8UBT - chains B and C of the 4 polymer chains in the assembly; structure by electron microscopy, 3.10 A resolution.

# Chain B
Molecule: S-phase kinase-associated protein 1
From: Homo sapiens
Notes: fragment: BTB domain
UniProt: P63208 (SKP1_HUMAN); residue numbers follow UniProt; this construct covers 1-163
Amino-acid sequence (163 residues; row label = number of the first residue in the row):
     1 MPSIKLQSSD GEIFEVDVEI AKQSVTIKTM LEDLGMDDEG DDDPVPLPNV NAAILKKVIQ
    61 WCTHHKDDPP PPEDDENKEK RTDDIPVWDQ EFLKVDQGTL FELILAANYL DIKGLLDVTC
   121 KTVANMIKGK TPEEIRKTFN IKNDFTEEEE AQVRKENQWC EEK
Disordered / not traced: 1, 36-39, 72-80, 161-163
Swiss-Prot annotation at these positions:
  - modified residue: Thr131 (Phosphothreonine)
  - cross-link: Lys142 (Glycyl lysine isopeptide (Lys-Gly) (interchain with G-Cter in SUMO1))

# Chain C
Molecule: F-box/LRR-repeat protein 17
From: Homo sapiens
UniProt: Q9UF56 (FXL17_HUMAN); residue numbers follow UniProt; this construct covers 310-701
Amino-acid sequence (392 residues; numbered 310 to 701; the number before each row is that of its first residue):
   310 CHREPPPETP DINQLPPSIL LKIFSNLSLD ERCLSASLVC KYWRDLCLDF QFWKQLDLSS
   370 RQQVTDELLE KIASRSQNII EINISDCRSM SDNGVCVLAF KCPGLLRYTA YRCKQLSDTS
   430 IIAVASHCPL LQKVHVGNQD KLTDEGLKQL GSKCRELKDI HFGQCYKISD EGMIVIAKGC
   490 LKLQRIYMQE NKLVTDQSVK AFAEHCPELQ YVGFMGCSVT SKGVIHLTKL RNLSSLDLRH
   550 ITELDNETVM EIVKRCKNLS SLNLCLNWII NDRCVEVIAK EGQNLKELYL VSCKITDYAL
   610 IAIGRYSMTI ETVDVGWCKE ITDQGATLIA QSSKSLRYLG LMRCDKVNEV TVEQLVQQYP
   670 HITFSTVLQD CKRTLERAYQ MGWTPNMSAA SS
Disordered / not traced: 310-318, 694-701
Disulfides: Cys396-Cys422
Swiss-Prot annotation at these positions:
  - natural variant: Cys627 (C627R: Impaired ability to bind substrate proteins)

# How chain B and chain C interact
Contacting residue pairs (48):
  Arg81(B) with Ser334(C), hydrogen bond (side chain-backbone); Asn335(C), hydrogen bond (backbone-side chain)
  Gln97(B) with Pro319(C)
  Ile104(B) with Ile328(C), hydrophobic
  Leu105(B) with Leu324(C), hydrophobic; Pro325(C)
  Leu116(B) with Ile328(C), hydrophobic
  Asp117(B) with Lys331(C), salt bridge
  Cys120(B) with Lys331(C); Ile332(C), hydrophobic; Asn335(C)
  Lys121(B) with Asn335(C)
  Val123(B) with Ile332(C), hydrophobic
  Ala124(B) with Ile332(C); Asn335(C); Leu336(C), hydrophobic
  Ile127(B) with Trp352(C), hydrophobic
  Lys128(B) with Asn335(C), hydrogen bond (side chain-backbone); Leu336(C); Glu340(C)
  Pro132(B) with Ser344(C); Leu347(C)
  Ile135(B) with Trp352(C), hydrophobic
  Arg136(B) with Leu347(C), hydrogen bond (side chain-backbone); Val348(C), hydrogen bond (side chain-backbone)
  Ile141(B) with Val348(C), hydrophobic; Cys349(C), hydrophobic; Trp352(C), hydrophobic
  Asp144(B) with Cys349(C); Lys350(C), salt bridge
  Phe145(B) with Ser346(C); Val348(C); Cys349(C); Lys350(C); Arg353(C)
  Glu150(B) with Leu347(C)
  Val153(B) with Ser346(C); Leu347(C), hydrophobic; Arg353(C)
  Glu156(B) with Lys380(C), salt bridge
  Asn157(B) with Cys342(C), hydrogen bond (side chain-backbone); Leu343(C)
  Trp159(B) with Leu338(C), hydrophobic; Trp362(C), hydrophobic; Leu367(C), hydrophobic; Val373(C)
  Cys160(B) with Cys342(C), hydrophobic; Leu343(C)
Other interface residues (no listed pair), chain B (30 interface residues in all): Phe101, Asn108, Lys130, Phe139, Asn143, Arg154
Other interface residues (no listed pair), chain C (31 interface residues in all): Asp320, Ile321, Asn322, Phe333, Arg341, Leu377

# Summary
30 residues of chain B face 31 of chain C across their interface, with 6 hydrogen bonds and 3 salt bridges.
Polar pairs include Asp117(B)-Lys331(C), Asp144(B)-Lys350(C) and Glu156(B)-Lys380(C).
Here chain B is S-phase kinase-associated protein 1 and chain C is F-box/LRR-repeat protein 17, both from Homo
sapiens. Entry 8UBT (Structure of SCF-FBXL17-BACH1BTB E3 ligase complex) was determined by electron microscopy
together with 8UA3, 8UA6, 8UAH and 8UBV from the same study.
